Entry 4H9O (X-ray diffraction, 2.05 A resolution); this record covers chains B and C of the 3 polymer chains in the assembly.

== Chain B ==
Molecule: Histone H4
From: Homo sapiens
UniProtKB: P62805 (H4_HUMAN); residues 1-102 here correspond to UniProt positions 2-103 (UniProt number = residue number + 1)
Chain sequence (102 residues; row label = number of the first residue in the row):
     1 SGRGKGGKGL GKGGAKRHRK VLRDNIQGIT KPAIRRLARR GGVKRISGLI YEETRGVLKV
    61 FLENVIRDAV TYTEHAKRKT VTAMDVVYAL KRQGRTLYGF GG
Disordered / not traced: 1-19
UniProt features mapped onto this chain:
  - DNA-binding region: Lys-16 to Lys-20
  - modified residue: Ser-1 (N-acetylserine), Arg-3 (Asymmetric dimethylarginine), Lys-5 (N6-(2-hydroxyisobutyryl)lysine), Lys-8 (N6-(2-hydroxyisobutyryl)lysine), Lys-12 (N6-(2-hydroxyisobutyryl)lysine), Lys-16 (N6-(2-hydroxyisobutyryl)lysine), Lys-20 (N6,N6,N6-trimethyllysine), Lys-31 (N6-(2-hydroxyisobutyryl)lysine), Lys-44 (N6-(2-hydroxyisobutyryl)lysine), Ser-47 (Phosphoserine), Tyr-51 (Phosphotyrosine), Lys-59 (N6-(2-hydroxyisobutyryl)lysine), Lys-77 (N6-(2-hydroxyisobutyryl)lysine), Lys-79 (N6-(2-hydroxyisobutyryl)lysine), Thr-80 (Phosphothreonine), Tyr-88 (Phosphotyrosine), Lys-91 (N6-(2-hydroxyisobutyryl)lysine)
  - cross-link (Glycyl lysine isopeptide (Lys-Gly)): Lys-12 (interchain with G-Cter in SUMO2), Lys-20 (interchain with G-Cter in SUMO2), Lys-31 (interchain with G-Cter in SUMO2), Lys-59 (interchain with G-Cter in SUMO2), Lys-79 (interchain with G-Cter in SUMO2), Lys-91 (interchain with G-Cter in SUMO2)

== Chain C ==
Molecule: Death domain-associated protein 6
From: Homo sapiens
UniProtKB: Q9UER7 (DAXX_HUMAN); residue numbers follow UniProt; this construct covers 178-389
Chain sequence (212 residues; each row starts with the number of its first residue):
   178 SPRTRGSRRQ IQRLEQLLAL YVAEIRRLQE KELDLSELDD PDSAYLQEAR LKRKLIRLFG
   238 RLCELKDCSS LTGRVIEQRI PYRGTRYPEV NRRIERLINK PGPDTFPDYG DVLRAVEKAA
   298 ARHSLGLPRQ QLQLMAQDAF RDVGIRLQER RHLDLIYNFG CHLTDDYRPG VDPALSDPVL
   358 ARRLRENRSL AMSRLDEVIS KYAMLQDKSE EG
Disordered / not traced: 178-181, 387-389
UniProt features mapped onto this chain:
  - modified residue (Phosphoserine): Ser-178, Ser-213
  - mutagenesis: Gln-206 (Q206L: Impairs interaction with histones H3 and H4), Ser-220 (S220A: Abolishes interaction with histones H3 and H4), Tyr-222 (Y222A/S: Abolishes interaction with histones H3 and H4; Y222E: Abolishes interaction with histone H3.3), Glu-225 (E225L: Impairs interaction with histones H3 and H4), Lys-229 (K229A/L: Impairs interaction with histones H3 and H4), Arg-251 (R251A: Abolishes interaction with histones H3 and H4), Phe-317 (F317A: Abolishes interaction with histones H3 and H4), Arg-328 (R328A: Abolishes interaction with histones H3 and H4), Asp-331 (D331A: Abolishes interaction with histones H3 and H4)

== Chain B / chain C interface ==
Contacting residue pairs (65):
  Arg-40(B) / Pro-280(C)  hydrogen bond (side chain-backbone)
  Arg-40(B) / Asp-281(C)  salt bridge
  Arg-40(B) / Phe-283(C)
  Arg-40(B) / Arg-328(C)  hydrogen bond (backbone-side chain)
  Gly-41(B) / Phe-283(C)
  Gly-42(B) / Phe-283(C)
  Gly-42(B) / Asp-285(C)
  Lys-44(B) / Asp-285(C)  salt bridge
  Lys-44(B) / Asp-288(C)  salt bridge
  Leu-49(B) / Tyr-379(C)
  Leu-49(B) / Leu-382(C)
  Leu-49(B) / Gln-383(C)
  Glu-52(B) / Tyr-379(C)  hydrogen bond (backbone-side chain)
  Glu-53(B) / Ile-376(C)
  Glu-53(B) / Tyr-379(C)
  Gly-56(B) / Val-375(C)
  Val-57(B) / Val-375(C)  hydrophobic
  Val-57(B) / Ile-376(C)  hydrophobic
  Val-60(B) / Arg-371(C)
  Val-60(B) / Leu-372(C)  hydrophobic
  Glu-63(B) / Arg-371(C)  salt bridge
  Asn-64(B) / Ala-368(C)  hydrogen bond (side chain-backbone)
  Asn-64(B) / Leu-372(C)
  Arg-67(B) / Asn-364(C)
  Arg-67(B) / Leu-367(C)
  Asp-68(B) / Leu-361(C)
  Asp-68(B) / Asn-364(C)  hydrogen bond
  Thr-71(B) / Leu-357(C)
  Thr-71(B) / Arg-360(C)
  Thr-71(B) / Leu-361(C)
  Thr-71(B) / Asn-364(C)  hydrogen bond
  Tyr-72(B) / Asp-349(C)  hydrogen bond
  Tyr-72(B) / Pro-350(C)
  Tyr-72(B) / Ala-351(C)
  Tyr-72(B) / Leu-361(C)
  His-75(B) / Asp-354(C)  salt bridge
  His-75(B) / Leu-357(C)
  Thr-80(B) / Glu-209(C)  hydrogen bond
  Ala-83(B) / Thr-341(C)
  Met-84(B) / Leu-340(C)
  Met-84(B) / Thr-341(C)
  Val-87(B) / Thr-341(C)
  Val-87(B) / Tyr-344(C)  hydrophobic
  Tyr-88(B) / Tyr-344(C)  hydrophobic
  Tyr-88(B) / Val-348(C)
  Tyr-88(B) / Asp-349(C)
  Tyr-88(B) / Pro-350(C)
  Leu-90(B) / Phe-336(C)  hydrophobic
  Lys-91(B) / Tyr-344(C)  hydrogen bond
  Arg-92(B) / Asp-349(C)  salt bridge
  Arg-92(B) / Ala-351(C)
  Arg-92(B) / Leu-361(C)
  Arg-92(B) / Arg-365(C)  hydrogen bond (backbone-side chain)
  Gln-93(B) / Arg-365(C)
  Arg-95(B) / His-329(C)
  Thr-96(B) / His-329(C)
  Thr-96(B) / Leu-332(C)
  Tyr-98(B) / His-329(C)  hydrogen bond (backbone-side chain)
  Tyr-98(B) / Ile-333(C)
  Gly-99(B) / Ile-333(C)
  Phe-100(B) / Ile-333(C)
  Phe-100(B) / Phe-336(C)  hydrophobic
  Phe-100(B) / Tyr-344(C)
  Gly-101(B) / Tyr-344(C)
  Gly-101(B) / Pro-346(C)
Also at the interface, not in a pair above, chain B (37 interface residues in all): Arg-36, Phe-61, Gly-94, Leu-97, Gly-102
Also at the interface, not in a pair above, chain C (35 interface residues in all): Arg-345

== Summary ==
37 residues of chain B face 35 of chain C across their interface, with 11 hydrogen bonds and 6 salt bridges.
Among the polar pairs are Arg-40(B)/Asp-281(C), Lys-44(B)/Asp-285(C) and Lys-44(B)/Asp-288(C). UniProt lists a
DNA-binding region on chain B; 9 mutagenesis sites on chain C.
Chain B is Histone H4 and chain C is Death domain-associated protein 6, both from Homo sapiens; the structure,
Complex structure 2 of DAXX/H3.3(sub5,G90M)/H4, was determined by X-ray diffraction.
